7L8W - chains A and H of the 8 polymer chains in the assembly; structure by electron microscopy, 4.10 A resolution (low resolution: residue-level contacts below are approximate; hydrogen-bond / salt-bridge calls are withheld).

# Chain A
Molecule: BG505 SOSIP.v5.2 N241/N289 - gp120
Source organism: Human immunodeficiency virus 1
Amino-acid sequence (503 residues; each row starts with the number of its first residue; note: 14 numbers in that range are skipped by the numbering (no residue carries them; nothing is unmodelled there); a row labelled like 185A-185K holds insertion residues (185A, then the next letters in order); numbers below 1 keep their minus sign (Met-1 is residue -1)):
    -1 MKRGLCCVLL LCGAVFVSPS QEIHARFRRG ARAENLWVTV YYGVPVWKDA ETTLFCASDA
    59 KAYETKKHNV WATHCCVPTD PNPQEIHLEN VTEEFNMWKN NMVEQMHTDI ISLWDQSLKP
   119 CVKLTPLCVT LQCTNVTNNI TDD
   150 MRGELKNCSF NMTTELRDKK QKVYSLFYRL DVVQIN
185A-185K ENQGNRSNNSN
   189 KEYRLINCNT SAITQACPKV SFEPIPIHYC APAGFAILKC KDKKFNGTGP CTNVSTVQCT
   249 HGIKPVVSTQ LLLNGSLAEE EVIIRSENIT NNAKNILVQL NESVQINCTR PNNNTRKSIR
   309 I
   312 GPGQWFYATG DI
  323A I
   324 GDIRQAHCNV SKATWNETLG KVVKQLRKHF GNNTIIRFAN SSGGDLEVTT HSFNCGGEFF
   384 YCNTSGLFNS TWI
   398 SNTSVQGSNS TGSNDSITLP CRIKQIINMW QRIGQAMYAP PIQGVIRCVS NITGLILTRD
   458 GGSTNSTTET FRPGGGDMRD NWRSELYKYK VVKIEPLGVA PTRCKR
Not modelled in the structure: -1 to 32, 185A-185K, 398-412, 458-460
Cystine bridges: Cys54-Cys73, Cys119-Cys205, Cys126-Cys196, Cys131-Cys157, Cys218-Cys247, Cys228-Cys239, Cys296-Cys331, Cys378-Cys445, Cys385-Cys418
Glycans and other covalent adducts: N-acetylglucosamine (NAG) linked to Asn88, Asn133, Asn137, Asn156, Asn160, Asn197, Asn234, Asn241, Asn262, Asn276, Asn289, Asn295, Asn301, Asn332, Asn339, Asn363, Asn386, Asn392, Asn448
Reported in the primary citation:
  - post-translational modification sites: Asn262
  - conformationally variable residues (order/disorder transition): Ala58 to Thr71

# Chain H
Molecule: Rh.33311 pAbC-3 - Heavy Chain
Source organism: Macaca mulatta
Amino-acid sequence (109 residues; row label = number of the first residue in the row; X marks 109 residues of unknown identity (built as UNK)):
     2 XXXXXXXXXX XXXXXXXXXX XXXXXXXXXX XXXXXXXXXX XXXXXXXXXX XXXXXXXXXX
    62 XXXXXXXXXX XXXXXXXXXX XXXXXXXXXX XXXXXXXXXX XXXXXXXXX

# Chain A / chain H interface
Interface residues of chain A (facing chain H), 4 residues: Tyr61, Glu62, Lys65, Lys207
From the paper, about this interface:
  - epitope / paratope residues, chain A: Ala58(A)

# Overview
Chain A and chain H make no direct contact in this assembly. N-acetylglucosamine is covalently linked to
Asn88(A), Asn133(A), Asn137(A), Asn156(A), Asn160(A) and Asn197(A) and 13 more. From the paper: the
epitope/paratope residue Ala58(A); a modification site at Asn262(A).
Chain A is BG505 SOSIP.v5.2 N241/N289 - gp120 (Human immunodeficiency virus 1) and chain H is Rh.33311 pAbC-3
- Heavy Chain (Macaca mulatta); the structure, BG505 SOSIP.v5.2 N241/N289 in complex with the polyclonal Fab
pAbC-3 from animal Rh.33311 (Wk26 time point), was determined by electron microscopy, deposited together with
7L7T, 7L7U, 7L85, 7L86, 7L87, 7L88 and 15 further entries.
